PDB entry 7ZMB | electron microscopy, 2.75 A resolution | chains 4 and 5 of the 43 polymer chains in the assembly

== Chain 4 ==
Protein: NADH-ubiquinone oxidoreductase chain 4
From: Chaetomium thermophilum var. thermophilum DSM 1495
Notes: EC 7.1.1.2
UniProtKB: G1DJA7 (G1DJA7_CHATD); residue numbers follow UniProt; this construct covers 1-542
Sequence (542 residues; numbered 1 to 542; the number before each row is that of its first residue):
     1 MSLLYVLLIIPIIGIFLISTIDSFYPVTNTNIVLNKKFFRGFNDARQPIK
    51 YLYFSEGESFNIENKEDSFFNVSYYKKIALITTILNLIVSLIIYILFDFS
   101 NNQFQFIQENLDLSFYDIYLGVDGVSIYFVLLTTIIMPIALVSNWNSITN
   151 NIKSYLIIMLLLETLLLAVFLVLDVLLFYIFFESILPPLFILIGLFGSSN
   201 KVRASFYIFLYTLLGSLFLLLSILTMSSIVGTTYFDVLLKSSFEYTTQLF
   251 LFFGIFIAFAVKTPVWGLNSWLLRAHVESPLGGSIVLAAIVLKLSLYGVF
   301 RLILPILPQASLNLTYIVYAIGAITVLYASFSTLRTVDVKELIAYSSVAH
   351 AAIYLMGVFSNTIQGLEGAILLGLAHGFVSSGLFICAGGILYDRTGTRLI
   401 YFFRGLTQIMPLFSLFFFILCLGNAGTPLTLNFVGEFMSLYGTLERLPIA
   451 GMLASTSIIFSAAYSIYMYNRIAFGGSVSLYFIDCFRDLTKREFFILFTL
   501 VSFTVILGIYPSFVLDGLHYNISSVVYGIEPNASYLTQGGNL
Disordered / not traced: 26-68, 538-542
Ligand contacts:
  - 1,2-Distearoyl-sn-glycerophosphoethanolamine (3PE), molecule 1: L3, I88, L91, I92, I95
  - 1,2-Distearoyl-sn-glycerophosphoethanolamine (3PE), molecule 2: I13, L17, Y74, K77, I78, I81, T82, L85
  - 1,2-Distearoyl-sn-glycerophosphoethanolamine (3PE), molecule 3: I15, S19, N151, K153, S154, I157, I158, L161, P187, P188
  - 1,2-Distearoyl-sn-glycerophosphoethanolamine (3PE), molecule 4: I506, I509, Y510, F513
  - Lauryl Maltose Neopentyl Glycol (LMN), molecule 1: F218, L221, S222, T225, I229, T246, T247, F250, L251, F253, G254
  - Lauryl Maltose Neopentyl Glycol (LMN), molecule 2: L444, P448, M452
  - 1,2-diacyl-sn-glycero-3-phosphocholine (PC1), molecule 1: Y128, L131, L132, I135, L374, F378, F503, I506, L507, Y510, F513, V514
  - 1,2-diacyl-sn-glycero-3-phosphocholine (PC1), molecule 2: V202, R203, F206, Y207, L210, Y211, L214, I257, V261, L268
  - 1,2-diacyl-sn-glycero-3-phosphocholine (PC1), molecule 3: L334, I459, F460, A463, Y467
  - 1,2-diacyl-sn-glycero-3-phosphocholine (PC1), molecule 4: T407, Q408, P411, S414, L415, F418, I419, L422, T427, P428, L429, Y469, F474

== Chain 5 ==
Protein: NADH-ubiquinone oxidoreductase chain 5
From: Chaetomium thermophilum var. thermophilum DSM 1495
Notes: EC 7.1.1.2
UniProtKB: G1DJA3 (G1DJA3_CHATD); the construct has insertions or renumbered stretches relative to UniProt, so the offset changes along the chain: 1-444 = UniProt 1-444; 459-679 = UniProt 445-665
Sequence (679 residues; numbered 1 to 679; the number before each row is that of its first residue):
     1 MYLSIIILPLLGSVVSGFFGRKVGVSGAQLITCSSVIITTILSIIAFFEV
    51 GFNNIPVTINIFRWIDSEWFIINWGFQYDSLTVSMLIPVLIISSLVHIYS
   101 ISYMSSDPHNQRFFSYLSLFTFMMIILVTANNYLLMFVGWEGVGVCSYLL
   151 VSFWFTRIAANQSSISAFLTNRVGDCFLTVGMFAILWSLGNLDYATVFSL
   201 APYINSNVVIIIGICLLIGAMAKSSQVGLHVWLPMAMEGPTPVSALIHAA
   251 TMVTAGVYLLMRSSPLIEYSSTVLLLCLWLGAITTVFSSLIGLFQQDIKK
   301 VIAYSTMSQLGMMVLSIGLSSYNIALFHLVNHAFYKALLFLGAGSVIHAV
   351 ADNQDFRKFGGLISYLPLTYSVMLIASLSLVAFPFMTGFYSKDFILESAY
   401 GQFSFSGVAVYIIATIGAIFTTLYSVKVLYLTFLSNPNGPRTYYRLAIDN
   451 FFSAQAIKSYKPAHEGDFFLTLPLVILALFSIFFGFITKDIFIGLGSNFF
   501 VDNSLFIHPIHEIMIDTEFAVPVLFKLLPFIFTISFSVIALTLSELLSEL
   551 VIYFKFSRFGYNIFGFFNQRFLIEFFYNKYITNLILNLGGQITKILDKGS
   601 IELFGPYGLERGLVKLSKNISSLSTSHVTTYALYILVGFILYLIYNNLLL
   651 DYSYLLLIIILLLLLMMIGESNSEDVTLH
Disordered / not traced: 671-679
Construct notes: insertion (445-458)
Ligand contacts:
  - 1,2-Distearoyl-sn-glycerophosphoethanolamine (3PE), molecule 1: L3, I7, L10, L11, V14, F19, I61
  - 1,2-Distearoyl-sn-glycerophosphoethanolamine (3PE), molecule 2: I44, F47, F48, F52, I87, F484, I487, I491
  - 1,2-Distearoyl-sn-glycerophosphoethanolamine (3PE), molecule 3: I61, F62, R63
  - 1,2-Distearoyl-sn-glycerophosphoethanolamine (3PE), molecule 4: L290, L293, F294, Q296, I416, F420, L423, K427, L431, F536, A540, L543, S544, V551, F554, K555, I563, F564
  - 1,2-Distearoyl-sn-glycerophosphoethanolamine (3PE), molecule 5: R558, F559, N562, I563, F567
  - 1,2-Distearoyl-sn-glycerophosphoethanolamine (3PE), molecule 6: L603, F604, G605, G608, L609, R611, G612, K615, L656, I659, I660, M667
  - 1,2-Distearoyl-sn-glycerophosphoethanolamine (3PE), molecule 7: L603, F604, R611
  - 1,2-Distearoyl-sn-glycerophosphoethanolamine (3PE), molecule 8: L623, Y634, V637, G638, L641, Y642, Y645, L650, L655, I658, I659, L662, L665, M666
  - Lauryl Maltose Neopentyl Glycol (LMN): V180, A184, W187, N207, I210, I211, I214
  - 1,2-diacyl-sn-glycero-3-phosphocholine (PC1), molecule 1: S13, V14, G17, F18, H109, R112, Y116, L119, M123, V138, E141, G142, V145, L149, F155
  - 1,2-diacyl-sn-glycero-3-phosphocholine (PC1), molecule 2: A159, Q162, I165, S166, L169, T170, V173, M235, Y577, N578, I581, T582, I585, L586
  - 1,2-diacyl-sn-glycero-3-phosphocholine (PC1), molecule 3: G605, P606, L609, E610, L613, V614

== Chain 4 / chain 5 interface ==
Pairs across the interface - 92 pairs, chain 4 then chain 5:
  R203(4) with Y607(5); E610(5), salt bridge
  Y207(4) with E602(5), hydrogen bond; P606(5)
  Y211(4) with P606(5)
  W266(4) with L596(5), hydrophobic; D597(5), hydrogen bond; I601(5), hydrophobic
  G267(4) with I601(5)
  S270(4) with I601(5)
  R274(4) with E602(5), salt bridge
  Y328(4) with I592(5), hydrophobic
  F331(4) with G589(5); I592(5), hydrophobic
  S332(4) with I592(5); T593(5), hydrogen bond (side chain-backbone); D597(5)
  L334(4) with I585(5), hydrophobic; L586(5), hydrophobic
  R335(4) with L586(5), hydrogen bond (side chain-backbone); G589(5); G590(5)
  E341(4) with K598(5), salt bridge
  Y345(4) with D597(5), hydrogen bond
  I363(4) with E68(5)
  Q364(4) with S67(5), hydrogen bond (side chain-backbone); E68(5); F70(5)
  E367(4) with S67(5), hydrogen bond
  T407(4) with F155(5)
  Q408(4) with T156(5)
  L415(4) with F18(5), hydrophobic
  F418(4) with V145(5), hydrophobic; Y148(5), hydrophobic; L149(5), hydrophobic
  L422(4) with V145(5), hydrophobic
  A425(4) with R172(5), hydrogen bond (backbone-side chain)
  T427(4) with V145(5); R172(5), hydrogen bond
  P428(4) with E141(5)
  L429(4) with W74(5), hydrophobic; V138(5), hydrophobic
  F433(4) with W64(5), hydrophobic
  V434(4) with I65(5), hydrophobic
  F437(4) with L134(5), hydrophobic; T179(5); F183(5); L186(5), hydrophobic
  M438(4) with S67(5)
  L440(4) with F183(5), hydrophobic
  Y441(4) with F70(5); F183(5), hydrophobic; L186(5); W187(5)
  L444(4) with F183(5), hydrophobic
  E445(4) with W187(5)
  P448(4) with W187(5), hydrophobic
  S455(4) with C176(5), hydrogen bond (backbone-side chain); V180(5)
  I458(4) with R172(5), hydrogen bond (backbone-side chain)
  I459(4) with V173(5), hydrophobic; C176(5), hydrophobic
  F460(4) with I585(5), hydrophobic
  A462(4) with F168(5), hydrophobic; L169(5); R172(5)
  A463(4) with L169(5), hydrophobic
  I466(4) with Y148(5), hydrophobic; I165(5), hydrophobic; F168(5), hydrophobic
  Y469(4) with Y148(5)
  N470(4) with Y148(5), hydrogen bond; N161(5), hydrogen bond; I165(5)
  F474(4) with Y148(5); F155(5), hydrophobic; N161(5)
  G475(4) with F155(5), hydrogen bond (backbone-backbone); N161(5), hydrogen bond (backbone-side chain)
  G476(4) with F155(5), hydrogen bond (backbone-backbone); T156(5)
  G508(4) with W64(5), hydrogen bond (backbone-side chain)
  I509(4) with W64(5); W74(5), hydrogen bond (backbone-side chain)
  Y510(4) with F62(5), hydrophobic; R63(5), hydrogen bond
  P511(4) with W64(5)
  S512(4) with R63(5), hydrogen bond
  L515(4) with D66(5)
  D516(4) with R63(5), salt bridge
  H519(4) with D66(5), hydrogen bond (side chain-backbone); S67(5)
Other interface residues (no listed pair), chain 4 (60 interface residues in all): G426, M452, T456, S461, S477
Other interface residues (no listed pair), chain 5 (52 interface residues in all): W69, F137, S152, I158, S164, D175, M182, L588

== Summary ==
60 residues of chain 4 face 52 of chain 5 across their interface, with 21 hydrogen bonds and 4 salt bridges.
Polar pairs include R203(4)-E610(5), R274(4)-E602(5) and E341(4)-K598(5).
Chain 4 is NADH-ubiquinone oxidoreductase chain 4 and chain 5 is NADH-ubiquinone oxidoreductase chain 5, both
from Chaetomium thermophilum var. thermophilum DSM 1495; the structure, CryoEM structure of mitochondrial
complex I from Chaetomium thermophilum (state 2), was determined by electron microscopy together with 7ZM7,
7ZM8, 7ZME, 7ZMG and 7ZMH from the same study.
